PDB entry 8ILA | X-ray diffraction, 2.79 A resolution | chains A and D of the 4 polymer chains in the assembly

[Chain A (and D)]
Name: Glycosyltransferase
Source organism: Streptomyces lincolnensis
Notes: chain D of this document is another copy of the same molecule, construct and numbering; everything in this record applies to it too
UniProtKB: A9Y8T1 (A9Y8T1_STRLN); residue numbers follow UniProt; this construct covers 1-436
Sequence (457 residues; each row starts with the number of its first residue; numbers below 1 keep their minus sign (Met-20 is residue -20)):
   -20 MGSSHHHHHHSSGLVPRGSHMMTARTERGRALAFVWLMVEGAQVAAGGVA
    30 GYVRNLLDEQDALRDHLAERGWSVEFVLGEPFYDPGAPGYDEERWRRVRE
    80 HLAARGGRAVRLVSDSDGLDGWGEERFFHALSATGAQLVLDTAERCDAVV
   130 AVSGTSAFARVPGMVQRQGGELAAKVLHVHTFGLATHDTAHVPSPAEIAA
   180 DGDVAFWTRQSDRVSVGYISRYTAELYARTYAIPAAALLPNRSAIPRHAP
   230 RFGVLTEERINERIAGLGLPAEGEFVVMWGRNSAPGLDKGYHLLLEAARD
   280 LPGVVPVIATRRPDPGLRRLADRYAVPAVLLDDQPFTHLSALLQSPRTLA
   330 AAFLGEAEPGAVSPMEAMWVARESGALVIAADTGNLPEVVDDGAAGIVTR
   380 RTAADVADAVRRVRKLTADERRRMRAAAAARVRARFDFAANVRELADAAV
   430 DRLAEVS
Disordered / not traced: -20 to 7
Differences from the reference sequence: initiating methionine (-20); expression tag (-19 to 0)
Ligand contacts:
  - GDP (guanosine-5'-diphosphate): Ala25, Gly26, Gly27, Trp258, Gly259, Arg260, Lys268, Ala288, Thr289, Arg290, Asp312, Gln313, Pro314, Phe315, Leu318, Glu337, Gly339, Ala340, Val341, Ser342, Glu345
  - substrates (Q3L; (2S)-3-[2-[(2S,3R,4S,5R,6R)-6-[(1R,2R)-1-azanyl-2-oxidanyl-propyl]-3,4,5-tris(oxidanyl)oxan-2-yl]sulfanyl-1H-imidazol-5-yl]-2-(trimethyl-$l4-azanyl)propanoic acid): Gly27, Val28, Tyr31, Trp101, Thr134, Phe161, Glu176, Ile198, Ser222, Arg260, Gly265, Leu266, Glu337, Pro338, Gly339, Ala340, Val341

[Chain A / chain D interface]
Contacting residue pairs - 38 pairs, chain A then chain D:
  Arg139(A) - Pro174(D)
  Arg146(A) - Val171(D)  hydrogen bond (side chain-backbone)
  Arg146(A) - Pro172(D)  hydrogen bond (side chain-backbone)
  Arg146(A) - Pro174(D)
  Arg146(A) - Ile177(D)
  His166(A) - Phe185(D)  hydrogen bond (side chain-backbone)
  His166(A) - Arg188(D)
  His166(A) - Gln189(D)
  Val171(A) - Arg146(D)
  Val171(A) - Phe185(D)  hydrophobic
  Val171(A) - Trp186(D)  hydrophobic
  Val171(A) - Gln189(D)
  Pro172(A) - Arg146(D)  hydrogen bond (backbone-side chain)
  Pro172(A) - Phe185(D)
  Pro174(A) - Arg139(D)
  Pro174(A) - Arg146(D)
  Ile177(A) - Arg146(D)
  Ile177(A) - Asp182(D)
  Ile177(A) - Phe185(D)  hydrophobic
  Asp182(A) - Ile177(D)
  Phe185(A) - His166(D)
  Phe185(A) - Pro172(D)
  Phe185(A) - Ile177(D)  hydrophobic
  Trp186(A) - Val171(D)  hydrophobic
  Arg188(A) - His166(D)  hydrogen bond
  Arg188(A) - Thr209(D)  hydrogen bond (side chain-backbone)
  Arg188(A) - Tyr210(D)
  Gln189(A) - His166(D)  hydrogen bond
  Gln189(A) - Val171(D)
  Arg208(A) - Ala211(D)
  Thr209(A) - Arg188(D)  hydrogen bond (backbone-side chain)
  Thr209(A) - Ala211(D)
  Tyr210(A) - Arg188(D)
  Tyr210(A) - Thr209(D)
  Tyr210(A) - Ala211(D)
  Ala211(A) - Arg208(D)
  Ala211(A) - Thr209(D)
  Ala211(A) - Ala211(D)
Interface residues without a listed pair, chain A (21 interface residues in all): Ala164, Thr165, Ser173, Ala178, Gly181
Interface residues without a listed pair, chain D (21 interface residues in all): Ala164, Thr165, Ser173, Ala178, Gly181

[Summary]
The chain A/chain D interface involves 21 residues from each chain, with 8 hydrogen bonds. Polar pairs include
Arg146(A)-Val171(D), Arg146(A)-Pro172(D) and His166(A)-Phe185(D). Chain A binds GDP and substrates.
Chain A and chain D are both Glycosyltransferase (Streptomyces lincolnensis); the structure, Crystal structure
of LmbT from Streptomyces lincolnensis NRRL ISP-5355 in complex with substrates, was determined by X-ray
diffraction (same publication as 8IL0).
